PDB entry 6LA9 | X-ray diffraction, 3.70 A resolution | chains A and I of the 20 polymer chains in the assembly

== Chain A ==
Molecule: Histone H3.1
Organism: Homo sapiens
Reference sequence: P68431 (H31_HUMAN); residues 0-135 here correspond to UniProt positions 1-136 (UniProt number = residue number + 1)
Amino-acid sequence (136 residues; row label = number of the first residue in the row; numbering starts at 0):
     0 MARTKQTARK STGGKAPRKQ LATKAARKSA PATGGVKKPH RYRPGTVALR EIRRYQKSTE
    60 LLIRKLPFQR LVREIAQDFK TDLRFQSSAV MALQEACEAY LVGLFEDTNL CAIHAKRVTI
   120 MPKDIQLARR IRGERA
Unresolved in the structure: 0-36
Swiss-Prot annotation at these positions:
  - modified residue: Arg2 (Asymmetric dimethylarginine), Thr3 (Phosphothreonine), Lys4 (Allysine), Gln5 (5-glutamyl dopamine), Thr6 (Phosphothreonine), Arg8 (Citrulline), Lys9 (N6,N6,N6-trimethyllysine), Ser10 (ADP-ribosylserine), Thr11 (Phosphothreonine), Lys14 (N6-(2-hydroxyisobutyryl)lysine), Arg17 (Asymmetric dimethylarginine), Lys18 (N6-(2-hydroxyisobutyryl)lysine), Lys23 (N6-(2-hydroxyisobutyryl)lysine), Arg26 (Citrulline), Lys27 (N6,N6,N6-trimethyllysine), Ser28 (ADP-ribosylserine), Lys36 (N6,N6,N6-trimethyllysine), Lys37 (N6-methyllysine), Tyr41 (Phosphotyrosine), Lys56 (N6,N6,N6-trimethyllysine) and 8 more in UniProt
  - lipidation: Lys18 (N6-decanoyllysine)

== Chain I ==
Molecule: 349-nt DNA strand
Organism: other sequences
Sequence (349 nucleotides; row label = number of the first residue in the row):
     1 CGCTGGAAAA AAAAAACGCA TCCCGGTGCC GAGGCCGCTC AATTGGTCGT AGACAGCTCT
    61 AGCACCGCTT AAACGCACGT ACGCGCTGTC TACCGCGTTT TAACCGCCAC TAGAAGCGCT
   121 TACTAGTCTC CAGGCACGTG TGAGACCGGC ACATGAAAAA AAAAAGCATG CTCGAGTATG
   181 AAAAAAAAAA CGCATCCCGG TGCCGAGGCC GCTCAATTGG TCGTAGACAG CTCTAGCACC
   241 GCTTAAACGC ACGTACGCGC TGTCTACCGC GTTTTAACCG CCACTAGAAG CGCTTACTAG
   301 TCTCCAGGCA CGTGTGAGAC CGGCACATGA AAAAAAAAAC CAGCGGTAC

== How chain A and chain I interact ==
Contacting residue pairs (25):
  Arg40(A) with DA156(I), sugar contact
  Tyr41(A) with DG155(I), phosphate contact; DA156(I), phosphate contact
  Arg42(A) with DA81(I), salt bridge to the phosphate; DA156(I), hydrogen bond to the phosphate
  Pro43(A) with DT80(I), phosphate contact; DA81(I), phosphate contact
  Thr45(A) with DG155(I), phosphate contact; DA156(I), hydrogen bond to the phosphate
  Arg63(A) with DA72(I), sugar contact; DA73(I), phosphate contact
  Arg72(A) with DC63(I), salt bridge to the phosphate
  Arg83(A) with DG62(I), phosphate contact; DC63(I), sugar contact
  Phe84(A) with DG62(I), phosphate contact; DC63(I), hydrogen bond to the phosphate
  Gln85(A) with DG62(I), phosphate contact
  Ser86(A) with DG62(I), phosphate contact
  Arg116(A) with DG83(I), phosphate contact; DC84(I), phosphate contact
  Val117(A) with DG83(I), hydrogen bond to the phosphate
  Thr118(A) with DC82(I), hydrogen bond to the phosphate; DG83(I), hydrogen bond to the phosphate
  Met120(A) with DG83(I), phosphate contact; DC84(I), phosphate contact
Also at the interface, not in a pair above, chain A (17 interface residues in all): Leu82, Lys115
Also at the interface, not in a pair above, chain I (12 interface residues in all): DC78

== Overview ==
17 residues of chain A face 12 of chain I across their interface, with 6 hydrogen bonds and 2 salt bridges.
Polar pairs include Arg42(A)-DA156(I), Thr45(A)-DA156(I) and Phe84(A)-DC63(I).
Here chain A is Histone H3.1 (Homo sapiens) and chain I is a 349-nt DNA strand (other sequences). Entry 6LA9
(349 bp di-nucleosome harboring cohesive DNA termini assembled with linker histone H1.0 (high cryoprotectant))
was determined by X-ray diffraction (same publication as 6LA8, 6M3V and 6M44).
